Entry 1GMW (X-ray diffraction, 1.50 A resolution); this record covers chains A and B of the 4 polymer chains in the assembly.

== Chain A (and B) ==
Name: UREE
Organism: Klebsiella aerogenes
Notes: chain B of this document is another copy of the same molecule, construct and numbering; everything in this record applies to it too
UniProtKB: P18317 (UREE_KLEAE); numbering as in UniProt (aligned over 1-143)
Amino-acid sequence (143 residues; each row starts with the number of its first residue):
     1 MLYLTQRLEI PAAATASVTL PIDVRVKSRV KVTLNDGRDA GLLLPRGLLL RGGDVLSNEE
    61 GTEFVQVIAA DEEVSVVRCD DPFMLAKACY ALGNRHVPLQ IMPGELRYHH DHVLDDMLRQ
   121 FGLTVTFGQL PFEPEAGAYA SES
Disordered / not traced: 139-143
Modified / non-standard residues: Mse1, Mse84, Mse102, Mse117 (selenomethionine; parent Met)
Differences from the reference sequence: engineered mutation Ala91 (His in P18317); modified residue (1, 84, 102, 117)
Bound ions: Cu ion site 1: His96 (shared with 1 residue of chain C); Cu ion site 2: His110 (shared with 1 residue of chain C)
What the authors report for this chain:
  - Cu ion coordination: His96, His110, His112
  - self-association interface (contacts with another copy of this molecule); pairs are residue here / residue on that copy: His96-His96
  - conformationally variable residues (side-chain flip): His112

== Chain A / chain B interface ==
Residue-residue contacts (19):
  Ile10(A) with Gln100(B); Pro131(B), hydrophobic
  Pro11(A) with Gly52(B); Ile68(B)
  Ala12(A) with Ile68(B)
  Ala13(A) with Ser17(B); Gln66(B); Ile68(B)
  Ala14(A) with Gln66(B), hydrogen bond (backbone-side chain)
  Gly52(A) with Pro11(B)
  Gly53(A) with Pro11(B)
  Val55(A) with Gln66(B)
  Gln66(A) with Ala12(B); Ala13(B); Ala14(B), hydrogen bond (side chain-backbone); Val55(B); Gln66(B)
  Ile68(A) with Ala12(B); Ala13(B)
Interface residues without a listed pair, chain A (12 interface residues in all): Ser17, Pro131
Interface residues without a listed pair, chain B (15 interface residues in all): Ile10, Gly53, Arg107, Glu133

== Overview ==
Chain A and chain B form an interface of 12 and 15 residues respectively; the contacts include 2 hydrogen
bonds. The hydrogen-bonded pair is Ala14(A)-Gln66(B). From the paper: Cu ion coordination by His96(A),
His110(A) and His112(A); conformational variability at His112(A).
Both chains are UREE (Klebsiella aerogenes). Entry 1GMW (Structure of UreE) was determined by X-ray
diffraction (same publication as 1GMU).
